5NMW - chain B; structure by X-ray diffraction, 1.89 A resolution.

[Chain B]
Protein: Flavin-containing monooxygenase
From: Zonocerus variegatus
Notes: EC 1.-.-.-
UniProt: L0N8S9 (L0N8S9_9ORTH); residues 1-413 here = UniProt positions 1-413
Chain sequence (425 residues; numbered 1 to 425; the number before each row is that of its first residue):
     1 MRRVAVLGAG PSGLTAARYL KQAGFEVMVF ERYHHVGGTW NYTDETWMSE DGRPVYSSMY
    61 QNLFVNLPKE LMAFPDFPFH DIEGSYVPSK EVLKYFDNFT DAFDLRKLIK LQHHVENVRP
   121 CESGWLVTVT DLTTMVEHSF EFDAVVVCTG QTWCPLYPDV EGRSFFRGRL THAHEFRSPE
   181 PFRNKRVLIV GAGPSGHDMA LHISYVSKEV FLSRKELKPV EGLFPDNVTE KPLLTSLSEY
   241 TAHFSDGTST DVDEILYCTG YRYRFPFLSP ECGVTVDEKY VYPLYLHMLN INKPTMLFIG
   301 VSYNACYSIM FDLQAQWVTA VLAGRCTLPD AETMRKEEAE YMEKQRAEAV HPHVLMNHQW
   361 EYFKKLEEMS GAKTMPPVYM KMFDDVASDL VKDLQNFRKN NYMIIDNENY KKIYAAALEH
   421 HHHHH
Unresolved in the structure: 216-222, 414-425
Differences from the reference sequence: expression tag (414-425)
Residues lining bound ligands: FAD (flavin-adenine dinucleotide): Gly8, Ala9, Gly10, Pro11, Ser12, Gly13, Phe30, Glu31, Arg32, Tyr33, Gly37, Gly38, Thr39, Trp40, Tyr56, Ser58, Met59, Tyr60, Leu63, Phe64, Val65, Asn66, Leu67, Met72, His113, His114, Val115, Cys148, Thr149, Gly150, Thr152, Phe267, Gly300, Tyr307, Phe311
From the paper describing this entry:
  - binding site for flavin-adenine dinucleotide: Ser12, Glu31, Thr39, Val115
  - catalytic residues: Asn66 (citing earlier work)

[In short]
Bound to chain B: flavin-adenine dinucleotide. From the paper: the catalytic residue Asn66; a binding site for
flavin-adenine dinucleotide at Ser12, Glu31 and Thr39 among others.
Chain B is Flavin-containing monooxygenase (Zonocerus variegatus); the structure, Crystal Structure of the
pyrrolizidine alkaloid N-oxygenase from Zonocerus variegatus in complex with FAD, was determined by X-ray
diffraction together with 5NMX from the same study.
